Entry 3VRG (X-ray diffraction, 1.50 A resolution); this record covers chains A and B.

# Chain A
Protein: Hemoglobin subunit alpha
Organism: Mammuthus primigenius
Reference sequence: D3U1H8 (D3U1H8_MAMPR); residues 1-141 here correspond to UniProt positions 2-142 (UniProt number = residue number + 1)
Sequence (141 residues; row label = number of the first residue in the row):
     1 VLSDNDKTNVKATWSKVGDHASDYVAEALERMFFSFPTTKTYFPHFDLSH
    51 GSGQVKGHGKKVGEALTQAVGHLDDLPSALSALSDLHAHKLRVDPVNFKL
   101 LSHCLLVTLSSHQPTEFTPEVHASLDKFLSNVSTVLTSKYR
Metal / ion sites: heme Fe near H87 (its only coordinating residue here)
Small-molecule neighbours: heme (HEM): M32, T39, Y42, F43, H45, F46, H58, K61, V62, A65, L66, L83, L86, H87, L91, V93, N97, F98, L101, V132, L136

# Chain B
Protein: Hemoglobin subunit beta/delta hybrid
Organism: Mammuthus primigenius
Reference sequence: D3U1H9 (D3U1H9_MAMPR); residues 1-146 here correspond to UniProt positions 2-147 (UniProt number = residue number + 1)
Sequence (146 residues; row label = number of the first residue in the row):
     1 VNLTAAEKTQVANLWGKVNVKELGGEALSRLLVVYPWTRRFFEHFGDLST
    51 ADAVLHNAKVLAHGEKVLTSFGEGLKHLDNLKGTFSDLSELHCDKLHVDP
   101 QNFRLLGNVLVIVLARHFGKEFTPDVQAAYEKVVAGVANALAHKYH
Metal / ion sites: heme Fe near H92 (its only coordinating residue here)
Small-molecule neighbours: heme (HEM): L31, T38, F41, F42, H44, F45, H63, K66, V67, S70, F71, F85, L88, L91, H92, L96, V98, N102, F103, L106, V137, L141

# Interface between chain A and chain B
Pairs across the interface (39):
  E30(A) - P124(B)
  R31(A) - F122(B)  hydrogen bond (side chain-backbone)
  R31(A) - T123(B)  hydrogen bond (side chain-backbone)
  R31(A) - P124(B)
  R31(A) - Q127(B)  hydrogen bond
  F34(A) - P124(B)  hydrophobic
  F34(A) - D125(B)
  F34(A) - A128(B)
  S35(A) - Q127(B)
  S35(A) - A128(B)
  S35(A) - E131(B)
  F36(A) - E131(B)
  H103(A) - N108(B)
  H103(A) - E131(B)  salt bridge
  C104(A) - Q127(B)
  L106(A) - I112(B)  hydrophobic
  V107(A) - V111(B)  hydrophobic
  V107(A) - I112(B)  hydrophobic
  V107(A) - A115(B)
  V107(A) - Q127(B)
  S110(A) - I112(B)  hydrogen bond (side chain-backbone)
  S110(A) - R116(B)  hydrogen bond (side chain-backbone)
  S111(A) - A115(B)
  S111(A) - G119(B)  hydrogen bond (side chain-backbone)
  S111(A) - K120(B)
  P114(A) - R116(B)  hydrogen bond (backbone-side chain)
  F117(A) - R30(B)  hydrogen bond (backbone-side chain)
  F117(A) - I112(B)  hydrophobic
  F117(A) - R116(B)
  T118(A) - R30(B)  hydrogen bond (backbone-side chain)
  P119(A) - R30(B)
  P119(A) - V33(B)
  P119(A) - L55(B)  hydrophobic
  E120(A) - L55(B)
  H122(A) - R30(B)  hydrogen bond
  H122(A) - V34(B)
  H122(A) - I112(B)
  A123(A) - V34(B)
  D126(A) - V34(B)
Also at the interface, not in a pair above, chain A (22 interface residues in all): K99, T115, K127
Also at the interface, not in a pair above, chain B (21 interface residues in all): Y35, R104, V109

# Overview
Chain A and chain B form an interface of 22 and 21 residues respectively, with 10 hydrogen bonds and 1 salt
bridge. Among the polar pairs are H103(A)-E131(B), R31(A)-F122(B) and R31(A)-T123(B). Bound to chain A: heme.
Chain B binds heme.
Chain A is Hemoglobin subunit alpha and chain B is Hemoglobin subunit beta/delta hybrid, both from Mammuthus
primigenius; the structure, The crystal structure of hemoglobin from woolly mammoth in the met form, was
determined by X-ray diffraction together with 3VRE and 3VRF from the same study.
